6TCZ - chains B and C of the 28 polymer chains in the assembly; structure by electron microscopy, 3.40 A resolution.

Chain B:
Molecule: Proteasome subunit alpha type
Organism: Leishmania donovani
Notes: EC 3.4.25.1
Sequence (231 residues; each row starts with the number of its first residue):
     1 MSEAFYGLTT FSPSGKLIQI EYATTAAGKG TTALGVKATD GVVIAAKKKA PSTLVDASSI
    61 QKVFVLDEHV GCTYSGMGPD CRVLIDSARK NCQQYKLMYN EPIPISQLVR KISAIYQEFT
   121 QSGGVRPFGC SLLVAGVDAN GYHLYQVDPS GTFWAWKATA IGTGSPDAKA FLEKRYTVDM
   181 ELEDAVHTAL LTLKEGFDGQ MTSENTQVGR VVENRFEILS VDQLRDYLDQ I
Unresolved in the structure: 1-2

Chain C:
Molecule: Proteasome subunit alpha type
Organism: Leishmania donovani
Notes: EC 3.4.25.1
Sequence (285 residues; row label = number of the first residue in the row):
     1 MSHRYDSRTT TFSPEGRLYQ VEYAVEAIQQ AGTVIGVCTK DGVVLAGEKM VPHPLFDSES
    61 MQDKNTSGEK MYKIAEHIGC SVAGVTSDAY ALLNYARLSA LRHQYTFQEP MAIEDLCRIL
   121 CDEKQLYTQY GGVRPYGVSF LLVGWDRYYG YQLYSTEPSG DYSAWSAYAI GQNDQVAHAL
   181 LKKDWHESMT LEDGMLLALR VLGKTMDTAK IDLDRVEVAV MRKVPASNID QLLDPFKHHP
   241 KTTPRFQILT RSELKPHAER ADQAREAEEK AEAERQRQQE QALES
Unresolved in the structure: 1, 274-285

Chain B / chain C interface:
Pairs across the interface (55):
  Phe5(B) - Gly131(C)
  Tyr6(B) - Ser2(C)  hydrogen bond (side chain-backbone)
  Tyr6(B) - Tyr5(C)
  Tyr6(B) - Asp6(C)
  Gly7(B) - Ser7(C)
  Gly7(B) - Gly132(C)  hydrogen bond (backbone-backbone)
  Thr9(B) - Arg134(C)
  Thr10(B) - Ser7(C)
  Thr10(B) - Thr9(C)
  Thr10(B) - Gln20(C)
  Phe11(B) - Gln20(C)  hydrogen bond (backbone-side chain)
  Phe11(B) - Tyr23(C)  hydrophobic
  Phe11(B) - Ala27(C)  hydrophobic
  Phe11(B) - Arg134(C)
  Phe11(B) - Pro135(C)
  Phe11(B) - Gly137(C)
  Ser12(B) - Tyr23(C)
  Pro13(B) - Tyr23(C)  hydrophobic
  Gly15(B) - Tyr23(C)
  Gly15(B) - Ala27(C)
  Leu17(B) - Arg134(C)
  Lys37(B) - Asp57(C)  salt bridge
  Ser106(B) - Met61(C)
  Arg110(B) - Glu59(C)  salt bridge
  Ser113(B) - Ser87(C)
  Gln117(B) - Ser87(C)
  Gln117(B) - Asp88(C)
  Gln117(B) - Ala91(C)
  Thr120(B) - Arg134(C)  hydrogen bond (backbone-side chain)
  Gln121(B) - Asp88(C)
  Gln121(B) - Tyr127(C)
  Gln121(B) - Val133(C)
  Gln121(B) - Arg134(C)  hydrogen bond (side chain-backbone)
  Gln121(B) - Tyr136(C)
  Ser122(B) - Val133(C)
  Asn140(B) - Ser60(C)  hydrogen bond (side chain-backbone)
  Tyr145(B) - Glu59(C)
  Ser150(B) - Ser87(C)
  Gly151(B) - Ser87(C)  hydrogen bond (backbone-side chain)
  Thr152(B) - Thr86(C)
  Thr152(B) - Ser87(C)
  Trp154(B) - Met50(C)  hydrophobic
  Ala155(B) - Asp57(C)  hydrogen bond (backbone-backbone)
  Ala155(B) - Glu59(C)
  Trp156(B) - His53(C)
  Trp156(B) - Leu55(C)
  Trp156(B) - Phe56(C)  hydrophobic
  Trp156(B) - Asp57(C)
  Lys157(B) - Leu55(C)  hydrogen bond (backbone-backbone)
  Lys157(B) - Phe56(C)
  Lys157(B) - Asp57(C)
  Ala158(B) - Leu55(C)
  Glu173(B) - His53(C)  salt bridge
  Glu173(B) - Leu55(C)
  Tyr176(B) - Leu55(C)  hydrophobic
Other interface residues (no listed pair), chain B (35 interface residues in all): Ser14, His143, Phe153, Lys169, Leu172
Other interface residues (no listed pair), chain C (37 interface residues in all): Ala24, Glu26, Gln30, Pro54, Gln62, Ser67, Glu69, Val85, Tyr90

Summary:
35 residues of chain B face 37 of chain C across their interface; the contacts include 9 hydrogen bonds and 3
salt bridges. Polar pairs include Lys37(B)-Asp57(C), Arg110(B)-Glu59(C) and Glu173(B)-His53(C).
Here chain B is Proteasome subunit alpha type and chain C is Proteasome subunit alpha type, both from
Leishmania donovani. Entry 6TCZ (Leishmania tarentolae proteasome 20S subunit complexed with LXE408) was
determined by electron microscopy (same publication as 6TD5).
